PDB entry 6DBJ | electron microscopy, 3.00 A resolution | chains A and D of the 10 polymer chains in the assembly

# Chain A
Molecule: Recombination activating gene 1 - MBP chimera
From: Escherichia coli
Notes: EC 2.3.2.27
UniProtKB: chimeric construct of P0AEX9, O13033: residues -113 to 250 from P0AEX9 (MALE_ECOLI) positions 29-392 (UniProt number = residue number + 142); residues 271-1031 from O13033 positions 271-1031 (same numbers)
Chain sequence (1159 residues; numbered -127 to 1031; the number before each row is that of its first residue; numbers below 1 keep their minus sign (Met-127 is residue -127)):
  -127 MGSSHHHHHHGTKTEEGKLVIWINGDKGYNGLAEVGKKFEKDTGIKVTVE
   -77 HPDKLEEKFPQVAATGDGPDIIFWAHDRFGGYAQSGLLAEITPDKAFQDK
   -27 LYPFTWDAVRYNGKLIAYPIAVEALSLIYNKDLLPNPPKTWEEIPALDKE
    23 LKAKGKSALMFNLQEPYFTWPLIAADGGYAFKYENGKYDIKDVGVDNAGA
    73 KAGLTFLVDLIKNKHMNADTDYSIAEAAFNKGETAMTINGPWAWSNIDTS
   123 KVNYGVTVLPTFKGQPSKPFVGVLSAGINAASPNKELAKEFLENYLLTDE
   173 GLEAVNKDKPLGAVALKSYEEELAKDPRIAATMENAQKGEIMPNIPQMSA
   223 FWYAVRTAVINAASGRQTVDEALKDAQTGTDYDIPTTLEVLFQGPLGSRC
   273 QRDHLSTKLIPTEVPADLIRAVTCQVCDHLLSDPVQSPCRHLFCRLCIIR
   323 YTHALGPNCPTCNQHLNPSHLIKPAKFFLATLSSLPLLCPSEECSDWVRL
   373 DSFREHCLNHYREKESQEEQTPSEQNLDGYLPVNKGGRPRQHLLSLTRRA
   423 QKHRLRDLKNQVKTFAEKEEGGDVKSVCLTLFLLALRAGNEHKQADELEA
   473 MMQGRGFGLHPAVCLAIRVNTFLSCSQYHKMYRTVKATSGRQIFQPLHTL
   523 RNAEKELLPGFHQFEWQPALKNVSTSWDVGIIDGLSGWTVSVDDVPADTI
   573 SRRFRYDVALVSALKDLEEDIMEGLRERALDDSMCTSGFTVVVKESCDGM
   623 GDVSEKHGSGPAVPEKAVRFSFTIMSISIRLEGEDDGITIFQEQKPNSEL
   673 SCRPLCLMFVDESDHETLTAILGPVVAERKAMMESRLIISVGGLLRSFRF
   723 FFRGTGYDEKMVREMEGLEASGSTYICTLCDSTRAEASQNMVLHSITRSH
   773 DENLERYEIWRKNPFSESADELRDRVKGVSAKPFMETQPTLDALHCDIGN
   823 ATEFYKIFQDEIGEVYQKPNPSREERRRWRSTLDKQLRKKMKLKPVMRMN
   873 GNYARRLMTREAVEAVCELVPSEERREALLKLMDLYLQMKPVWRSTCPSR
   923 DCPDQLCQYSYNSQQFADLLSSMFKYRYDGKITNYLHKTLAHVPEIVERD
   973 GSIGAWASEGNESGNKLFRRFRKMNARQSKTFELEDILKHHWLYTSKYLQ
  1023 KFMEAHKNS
Not modelled in the structure: -127 to 478, 1031
Sequence notes: initiating methionine (-127); expression tag (-126 to -114); linker (251-270)
Metal / ion sites: Ca2+ site 1: Asp620, Gly621, Glu984 (shared with 1 residue of chain G); Ca2+ site 2: Asp620, Glu684, Asp730 (shared with 1 residue of chain I); Zn2+: Cys749, Cys752, His959, His964
Reported in the primary citation:
  - Ca2+ coordination: Asp620, Glu684, Asp730, Glu984
  - catalytic residues: Asp620, Glu684, Asp730, Glu984
  - binding site for Forward stand of RSS signal end: Arg999, Gln1000

# Chain D
Molecule: Recombination activating gene 2
From: Danio rerio
UniProtKB: Q1RLW7 (Q1RLW7_DANRE); residue numbers follow UniProt; this construct covers 1-530
Chain sequence (533 residues; numbered -2 to 530; the number before each row is that of its first residue; numbers below 1 keep their minus sign (Gly-2 is residue -2)):
    -2 GGSMSLQPLTAVNCGSLVQPGFSLLDLEGDVYLFGQKGWPKRSCPTGIFG
    48 VRIKKGELKLRAISFSNNSSYLPPLRCPAIAHFEAQDGKPECYLIHGGRT
    98 PNNELSSSLYMLSVDSRGCNRKVTLRCEEKELVGDVPSARYGHTLSVINS
   148 RGKTACVLFGGRSYMPPTERTTQNWNSVVDCPPQVYLIDLEFGCCTAHTL
   198 PELTDGQSFHVALARQDCVYFLGGHILSSDCRPSRLIRLHVELLLGSPVL
   248 TCTILHEGLTITSAIASPIGYHEYIIFGGYQSETQKRMECTYVGLDDVGV
   298 HMESREPPQWTSEISHSRTWFGGSLGKGTALVAIPSEGNPTPPEAYHFYQ
   348 VSFQKEQDGEATAQGGSQESTDFEDSAPLEDSEELYFGREPHELEYSSDV
   398 EGDTYNEEDEEDESQTGYWIKCCLSCQVDPNIWEPYYSTELTRPAMIFCS
   448 RGEGGHWVHAQCMELPESLLLQLSQDNSKYFCLDHGGLPKQEMTPPKQML
   498 PVKRVPMKMTHRKAPVSLKMTPAKKTFLRRLFD
Not modelled in the structure: -2 to -1, 352-530
Sequence notes: expression tag (-2 to 0)

# How chain A and chain D interact
Contacting residue pairs - 23 pairs, chain A then chain D:
  Arg849(A) with Pro339(D); Glu341(D); His344(D)
  Arg850(A) with Pro5(D); Leu6(D); Glu310(D); His344(D), hydrogen bond; Tyr346(D)
  Ser853(A) with Glu310(D); Ser333(D); Glu334(D)
  Thr854(A) with Glu310(D)
  Lys857(A) with Ser314(D); Ile331(D); Pro332(D), hydrogen bond (side chain-backbone)
  Arg860(A) with Glu334(D), salt bridge
  Pro867(A) with Asn336(D), hydrogen bond (backbone-side chain)
  Val868(A) with Asn336(D)
  Met869(A) with Asn336(D); Pro337(D)
  Glu890(A) with His313(D)
  Leu891(A) with Ser309(D); His313(D)
Other interface residues (no listed pair), chain A (13 interface residues in all): Asp856, Gln858
Other interface residues (no listed pair), chain D (18 interface residues in all): Gly335, Phe345

# In short
The interface between chain A and chain D involves 13 residues on one side and 18 on the other, with 3
hydrogen bonds and 1 salt bridge. Polar contacts include Arg860(A)-Glu334(D), Arg850(A)-His344(D) and
Lys857(A)-Pro332(D). The paper reports catalytic residues Asp620(A), Glu684(A) and Asp730(A) among others; a
binding site for Forward stand of RSS signal end at Arg999(A) and Gln1000(A).
Chain A is Recombination activating gene 1 - MBP chimera (Escherichia coli) and chain D is Recombination
activating gene 2 (Danio rerio); the structure, Cryo-EM structure of RAG in complex with 12-RSS and 23-RSS
nicked DNA intermediates, was determined by electron microscopy (same publication as 6DBI, 6DBL, 6DBO, 6DBQ,
6DBR, 6DBT and 4 further entries).
